PDB entry 8FU6 | electron microscopy, 2.90 A resolution | chains A and B of the 6 polymer chains in the assembly

# Chain A
Protein: Guanine nucleotide-binding protein G(s) subunit alpha isoforms short
From: Homo sapiens
Reference sequence: P63092 (GNAS2_HUMAN), isoform P63092-2; the author numbering skips numbers that UniProt does not, so the offset changes along the chain: 1-48 = UniProt 1-48; 63-394 = UniProt 49-380
Sequence (380 residues; row label = number of the first residue in the row; note: 14 numbers in that range are skipped by the numbering (no residue carries them; nothing is unmodelled there)):
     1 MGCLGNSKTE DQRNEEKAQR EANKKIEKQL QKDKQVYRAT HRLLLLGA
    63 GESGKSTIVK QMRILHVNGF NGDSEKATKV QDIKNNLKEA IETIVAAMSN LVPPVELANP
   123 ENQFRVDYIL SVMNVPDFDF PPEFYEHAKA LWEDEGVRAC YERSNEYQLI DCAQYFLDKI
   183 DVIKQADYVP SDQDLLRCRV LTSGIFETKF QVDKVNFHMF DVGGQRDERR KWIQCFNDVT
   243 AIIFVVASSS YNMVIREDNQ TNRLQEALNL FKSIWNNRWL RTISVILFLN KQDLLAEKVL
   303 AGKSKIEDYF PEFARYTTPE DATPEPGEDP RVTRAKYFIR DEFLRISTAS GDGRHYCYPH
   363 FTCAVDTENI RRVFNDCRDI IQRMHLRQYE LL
Disordered / not traced: 1-8, 63-203, 252-260, 298-307

# Chain B
Protein: Guanine nucleotide-binding protein G(I)/G(S)/G(T) subunit beta-1
From: Homo sapiens
Reference sequence: P62873 (GBB1_HUMAN); residues 2-340 here = UniProt positions 2-340
Sequence (358 residues; row label = number of the first residue in the row; numbers below 1 keep their minus sign (Met-17 is residue -17)):
   -17 MHHHHHHLEV LFQGPGSSGS ELDQLRQEAE QLKNQIRDAR KACADATLSQ ITNNIDPVGR
    43 IQMRTRRTLR GHLAKIYAMH WGTDSRLLVS ASQDGKLIIW DSYTTNKVHA IPLRSSWVMT
   103 CAYAPSGNYV ACGGLDNICS IYNLKTREGN VRVSRELAGH TGYLSCCRFL DDNQIVTSSG
   163 DTTCALWDIE TGQQTTTFTG HTGDVMSLSL APDTRLFVSG ACDASAKLWD VREGMCRQTF
   223 TGHESDINAI CFFPNGNAFA TGSDDATCRL FDLRADQELM TYSHDNIICG ITSVSFSKSG
   283 RLLLAGYDDF NCNVWDALKA DRAGVLAGHD NRVSCLGVTD DGMAVATGSW DSFLKIWN
Disordered / not traced: -17 to 1
Differences from the reference sequence: expression tag (-17 to 1)

# Chain A / chain B interface
Pairs across the interface (33; chain A residue first):
  Gln19(A) - Asp83(B)
  Gln19(A) - Thr86(B)
  Gln19(A) - Asn88(B)
  Asn23(A) - Asn88(B)
  Asn23(A) - Lys89(B)
  Ile26(A) - Lys89(B)
  Glu27(A) - Lys89(B)
  Asp33(A) - Lys78(B)  salt bridge
  Lys34(A) - Leu55(B)
  Gly206(A) - Leu117(B)
  Gly206(A) - Asn119(B)
  Phe222(A) - Trp99(B)  hydrophobic
  Gln227(A) - Leu117(B)  hydrogen bond (side chain-backbone)
  Gln227(A) - Asn119(B)
  Gln227(A) - Tyr145(B)
  Arg228(A) - Gly162(B)
  Arg228(A) - Asp186(B)  salt bridge
  Arg232(A) - Asp228(B)  salt bridge
  Lys233(A) - Tyr145(B)
  Lys233(A) - Cys204(B)
  Lys233(A) - Asn230(B)  hydrogen bond
  Lys233(A) - Asp246(B)  salt bridge
  Gln236(A) - Arg314(B)
  Cys237(A) - Lys57(B)
  Cys237(A) - Tyr59(B)
  Cys237(A) - Gln75(B)
  Cys237(A) - Trp99(B)  hydrogen bond (backbone-side chain)
  Phe238(A) - Trp99(B)  hydrophobic
  Asn239(A) - Lys57(B)
  Asn239(A) - Trp332(B)
  Trp281(A) - Asp290(B)
  Trp281(A) - Arg314(B)
  Trp281(A) - Trp332(B)  hydrophobic
Other interface residues (no listed pair), chain A (24 interface residues in all): Leu30, Tyr37, Thr204, Ile207, Gly226, Trp234, Arg280
Other interface residues (no listed pair), chain B (32 interface residues in all): Gly53, Ala56, Asp76, Thr87, Val90, Arg96, Asp118, Thr143, Gly144, Thr164

# In short
24 residues of chain A face 32 of chain B across their interface, with 3 hydrogen bonds and 4 salt bridges.
Polar contacts include Asp33(A)-Lys78(B), Arg228(A)-Asp186(B) and Arg232(A)-Asp228(B).
Chain A is Guanine nucleotide-binding protein G(s) subunit alpha isoforms short and chain B is Guanine
nucleotide-binding protein G(I)/G(S)/G(T) subunit beta-1, both from Homo sapiens; the structure, GCGR-Gs
complex in the presence of RAMP2, was determined by electron microscopy.
